3M1O - chains A and B; structure by X-ray diffraction, 1.20 A resolution.

== Chain A (and B) ==
Name: Transthyretin
Organism: Homo sapiens
Notes: chain B of this document is another copy of the same molecule, construct and numbering; everything in this record applies to it too
UniProt: P02766 (TTHY_HUMAN); residues 1-127 here correspond to UniProt positions 21-147 (UniProt number = residue number + 20)
Chain sequence (127 residues; row label = number of the first residue in the row):
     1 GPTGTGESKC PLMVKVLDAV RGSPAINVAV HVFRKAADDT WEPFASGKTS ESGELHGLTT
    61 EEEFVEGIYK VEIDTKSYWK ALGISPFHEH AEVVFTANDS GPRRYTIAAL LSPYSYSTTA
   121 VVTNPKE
Disordered / not traced: 1-9, 125-127 (chain B: 1-9, 100-102, 124-127)
Curated features (UniProtKB/Swiss-Prot):
  - binding site (L-thyroxine): Lys15, Glu54, Ser117
  - modified residue: Cys10 (Sulfocysteine), Glu42 (4-carboxyglutamate), Ser52 (Phosphoserine)
  - glycosylation: Asn98 (N-linked (GlcNAc...) asparagine)
Ligand contacts: CJZ (2-[(3,5-dichloro-4-hydroxyphenyl)amino]benzoic acid): Lys15, Leu17, Thr106, Ala108, Ala109, Leu110, Ser117, Thr118, Thr119, Val121
What the authors report for this chain:
  - binding site for CJZ: Lys15 (proposed by the authors, not directly observed)

== Chain A / chain B interface ==
Contacting residue pairs - 41 pairs, chain A then chain B:
  Ile68(A) - Glu89(B)
  Lys76(A) - Thr96(B)
  Phe87(A) - Phe95(B)  hydrophobic
  Phe87(A) - Thr96(B)
  Phe87(A) - Tyr105(B)  hydrophobic
  Phe87(A) - Ile107(B)  hydrophobic
  Phe87(A) - Ala120(B)  hydrophobic
  Phe87(A) - Val122(B)  hydrophobic
  His88(A) - Val93(B)
  His88(A) - Val94(B)
  Glu89(A) - Val94(B)  hydrogen bond (backbone-backbone)
  Glu89(A) - Thr96(B)  hydrogen bond
  His90(A) - Val94(B)
  Glu92(A) - Glu92(B)
  Glu92(A) - Val94(B)
  Glu92(A) - Tyr116(B)  hydrogen bond (backbone-side chain)
  Val93(A) - His88(B)
  Val94(A) - His88(B)
  Val94(A) - Glu89(B)  hydrogen bond (backbone-backbone)
  Val94(A) - Glu92(B)
  Phe95(A) - Phe87(B)  hydrophobic
  Thr96(A) - Glu89(B)  hydrogen bond
  Tyr105(A) - Phe87(B)  hydrophobic
  Ile107(A) - Phe87(B)  hydrophobic
  Tyr114(A) - Thr119(B)  hydrogen bond (backbone-side chain)
  Tyr114(A) - Ala120(B)  hydrogen bond (backbone-backbone)
  Ser115(A) - Thr118(B)  hydrogen bond (side chain-backbone)
  Ser115(A) - Thr119(B)
  Tyr116(A) - Glu92(B)  hydrogen bond (side chain-backbone)
  Tyr116(A) - Ser117(B)
  Tyr116(A) - Thr118(B)  hydrogen bond (backbone-backbone)
  Ser117(A) - Tyr116(B)
  Ser117(A) - Ser117(B)  hydrogen bond
  Thr118(A) - Ser115(B)  hydrogen bond (backbone-side chain)
  Thr118(A) - Tyr116(B)  hydrogen bond (backbone-backbone)
  Thr119(A) - Tyr114(B)  hydrogen bond (side chain-backbone)
  Thr119(A) - Ser115(B)
  Ala120(A) - Phe87(B)  hydrophobic
  Ala120(A) - Tyr114(B)  hydrogen bond (backbone-backbone)
  Val122(A) - Phe87(B)  hydrophobic
  Val122(A) - Tyr114(B)  hydrophobic
Interface residues without a listed pair, chain A (22 interface residues in all): Lys70
Interface residues without a listed pair, chain B (21 interface residues in all): Ile68, Lys76, His90

== Overview ==
Chain A and chain B form an interface of 22 and 21 residues respectively; the contacts include 15 hydrogen
bonds. Polar contacts include Glu89(A)-Thr96(B), Glu92(A)-Tyr116(B) and Tyr114(A)-Thr119(B). Bound to chain A:
compound CJZ. From UniProt: 3 L-thyroxine-binding residues on chain A. From the paper: a binding site for CJZ
at Lys15(A).
Chain A and chain B are both Transthyretin (Homo sapiens); the structure, Human Transthyretin (TTR) complexed
with 2-((3,5-dichloro-4-hydroxyphenyl)amino)benzoic acid, was determined by X-ray diffraction, deposited
together with 3IPB and 3IPE.
